PDB entry 8SZH | electron microscopy, 3.10 A resolution | chains A and B of the 5 polymer chains in the assembly

# Chain A (and B)
Molecule: Extracellular calcium-sensing receptor
From: Homo sapiens
Notes: chain B of this document is another copy of the same molecule, construct and numbering; everything in this record applies to it too
UniProt: P41180 (CASR_HUMAN); numbering as in UniProt (aligned over 19-894)
Sequence (886 residues; numbered 9 to 894; the number before each row is that of its first residue):
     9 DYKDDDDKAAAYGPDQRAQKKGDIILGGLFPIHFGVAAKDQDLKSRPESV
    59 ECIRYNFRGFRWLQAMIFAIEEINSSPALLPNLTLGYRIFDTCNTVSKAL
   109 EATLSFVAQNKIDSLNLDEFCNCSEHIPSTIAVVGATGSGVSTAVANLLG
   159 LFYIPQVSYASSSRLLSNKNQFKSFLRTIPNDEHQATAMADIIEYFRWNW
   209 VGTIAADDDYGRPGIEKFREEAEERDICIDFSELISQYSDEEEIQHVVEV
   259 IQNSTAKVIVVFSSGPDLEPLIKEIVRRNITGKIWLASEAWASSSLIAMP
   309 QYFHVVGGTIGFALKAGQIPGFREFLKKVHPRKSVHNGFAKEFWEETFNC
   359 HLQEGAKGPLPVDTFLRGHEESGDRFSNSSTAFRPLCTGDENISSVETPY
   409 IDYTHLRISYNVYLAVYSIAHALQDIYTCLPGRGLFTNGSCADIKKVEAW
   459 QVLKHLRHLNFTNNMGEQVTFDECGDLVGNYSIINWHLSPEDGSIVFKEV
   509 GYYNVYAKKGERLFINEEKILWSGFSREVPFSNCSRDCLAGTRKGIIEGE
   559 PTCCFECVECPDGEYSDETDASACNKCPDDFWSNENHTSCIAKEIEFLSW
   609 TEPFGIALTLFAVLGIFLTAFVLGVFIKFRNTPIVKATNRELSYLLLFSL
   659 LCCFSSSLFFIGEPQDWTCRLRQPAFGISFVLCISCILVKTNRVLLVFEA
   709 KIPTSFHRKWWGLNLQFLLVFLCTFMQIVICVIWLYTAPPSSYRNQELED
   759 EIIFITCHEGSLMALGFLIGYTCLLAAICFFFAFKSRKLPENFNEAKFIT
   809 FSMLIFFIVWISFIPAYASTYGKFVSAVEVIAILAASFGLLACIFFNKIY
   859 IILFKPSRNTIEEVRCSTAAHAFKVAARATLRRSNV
Not modelled in the structure: 9-19, 126-130, 363-390, 888-894 (chain B: 9-19, 127-130, 363-391, 710-721, 877-894)
Sequence notes: expression tag (9-18)
Disulfide bonds: Cys60-Cys101, Cys236-Cys561, Cys358-Cys395, Cys437-Cys449, Cys542-Cys562, Cys546-Cys565, Cys568-Cys582, Cys585-Cys598, Cys677-Cys765
Covalently attached groups: N-acetylglucosamine (NAG) linked to Asn468, Asn488, Asn541
Ion coordination: Ca2+ site 1: Ile81, Ser84, Leu87, Leu88; Ca2+ site 2: Asp234 (shared with Gly557(B) of chain B)
Ligand contacts:
  - spermine (SPM), molecule 1: Glu224, Arg227, Glu228
  - spermine (SPM), molecule 2: Asp238, Phe239, Ser240, Glu241, Val258, Asn261
  - spermine (SPM), molecule 3: Ser827, Thr828, Tyr829, Phe832
  - tryptophan (TRP): Arg66, Trp70, Thr145, Gly146, Ser147, Ala168, Ser169, Ser170, Tyr218, Glu297, Ala298, Ile416
  - YP4 (N-[(1R)-1-(naphthalen-1-yl)ethyl]-3-[3-(trifluoromethyl)phenyl]propan-1-amine): Phe668, Gln681, Phe684, Gly685, Leu776, Ile777, Thr780, Phe814, Trp818, Ile819, Ile822, Tyr825, Glu837, Ile841
UniProt features mapped onto this chain:
  - region: Phe637 to Arg648 (Intracellular loop 1 (ICL1)), Thr699 to Asn722 (Intracellular loop 2 (ICL2)), Phe790 to Lys805 (Intracellular loop 3 (ICL3)), Arg890 to Val894 (Arginine-rich retention motif)
  - binding site (phosphate): Arg66 to Trp70, Arg415 to Ser417
  - binding site (Ca(2+)): Ile81, Ser84, Leu87, Leu88, Thr100, Thr145, Ser170, Pro188, Asp190, Glu231, Asp234, Glu297, Tyr489, Gly557
  - binding site (L-tryptophan): Ser147, Ala168, Ser170, Glu297
  - binding site (spermine): Asp238, Ser240
  - site: Cys482 (Important for ability of agonist AMG 416 to activate G-protein-coupled receptor activity)
  - modified residue: Thr888 (Phosphothreonine), Ser892 (Phosphoserine)
  - glycosylation (N-linked (GlcNAc...) asparagine): Asn90, Asn130, Asn261, Asn287, Asn386, Asn400, Asn446, Asn468, Asn488, Asn541, Asn594
  - natural variant: Gly21 (G21R: In HHC1), Gln27 (Q27R: Found in a patient with primary hyperparathyroidism detected at adulthood), Lys29 (K29E: In HYPOC1), Pro39 (P39A: In HHC1), Phe42 (F42S: In HHC1), Lys47 (K47N: In HYPOC1), Ser53 (S53P: In HHC1), Pro55 (P55L: In HHC1), Arg62 (R62M: In HHC1), Arg66 (R66C: In HHC1; R66H: In HHC1), Ile81 (I81M: In HHC1), Thr100 (T100I: In NSHPT), 84 further natural variant entries in UniProt
  - mutagenesis: Lys29 (K29A/N/E/D: Increased calcium sensitivity; K29R: Does not affect calcium sensitivity), Leu51 (L51A: Decreased calcium-induced G-protein-coupled receptor activity), Arg69 (R69E: Abolishes G-protein coupled receptor signaling pathway), Trp70 (W70A: Abolished calcium-induced G-protein-coupled receptor activity), Asn102 (N102I: Abolishes G-protein coupled receptor activity), Thr145 (T145A: Abolished calcium-induced G-protein-coupled receptor activity; T145I: Reduced calcium-induced G-protein-coupled receptor activity), Ser147 (S147A: Abolished calcium-induced G-protein-coupled receptor activity), Ser170 (S170A: Abolished calcium-induced G-protein-coupled receptor activity; S170K: Reduced calcium-induced G-protein-coupled receptor activity), Asp190 (D190A: Reduced calcium-induced G-protein-coupled receptor activity; D190K: Reduced calcium-induced G-protein-coupled receptor activity), Gln193 (Q193A: Reduced calcium-induced G-protein-coupled receptor activity), Asp216 (D216A: Strongly reduced calcium-induced G-protein-coupled receptor activity), Tyr218 (Y218A: Abolished calcium-induced G-protein-coupled receptor activity; Y218S: Abolished calcium-induced G-protein-coupled receptor activity), 34 further mutagenesis entries in UniProt

# Chain A / chain B interface
Residue-residue contacts - 80 pairs, chain A then chain B:
  Tyr20(A) - Leu123(B)
  Tyr20(A) - Leu125(B)  hydrophobic
  Gln49(A) - Tyr161(B)  hydrogen bond
  Leu51(A) - Phe444(B)
  Leu51(A) - Trp458(B)
  Leu51(A) - Leu461(B)  hydrophobic
  Leu51(A) - Lys462(B)
  Leu51(A) - Arg465(B)
  Lys52(A) - Leu443(B)
  Lys52(A) - Phe444(B)
  Lys52(A) - Thr445(B)
  Ser53(A) - Thr445(B)
  Ser53(A) - Trp458(B)
  Arg54(A) - Glu456(B)  salt bridge
  Arg54(A) - Trp458(B)
  Pro55(A) - Tyr161(B)  hydrophobic
  Ser105(A) - Leu159(B)
  Leu108(A) - Asn155(B)
  Leu108(A) - Leu159(B)  hydrophobic
  Glu109(A) - Leu159(B)
  Leu112(A) - Leu123(B)
  Leu112(A) - Leu159(B)  hydrophobic
  Lys119(A) - Lys119(B)
  Leu123(A) - Tyr20(B)  hydrogen bond (backbone-backbone)
  Leu123(A) - Leu112(B)
  Leu123(A) - Ser113(B)
  Leu123(A) - Lys119(B)
  Cys131(A) - Asp126(B)
  Cys131(A) - Cys131(B)  hydrophobic
  Ser132(A) - Leu125(B)
  Asn155(A) - Val104(B)
  Asn155(A) - Leu108(B)
  Leu159(A) - Ser105(B)
  Leu159(A) - Leu108(B)  hydrophobic
  Tyr161(A) - Pro55(B)  hydrophobic
  Arg172(A) - Asp215(B)  salt bridge
  Leu173(A) - Arg220(B)
  Asp215(A) - Arg172(B)  salt bridge
  Arg220(A) - Leu173(B)
  Glu224(A) - Glu224(B)
  Leu443(A) - Lys52(B)
  Phe444(A) - Lys52(B)
  Thr445(A) - Lys52(B)
  Glu456(A) - Arg54(B)  salt bridge
  Trp458(A) - Leu51(B)
  Trp458(A) - Ser53(B)
  Trp458(A) - Arg54(B)
  Leu461(A) - Leu51(B)  hydrophobic
  Lys462(A) - Asp50(B)  hydrogen bond (side chain-backbone)
  Lys462(A) - Lys52(B)
  Arg465(A) - Gln49(B)
  Arg551(A) - Arg551(B)
  Gly553(A) - Ile554(B)
  Ile554(A) - Lys552(B)
  Ile554(A) - Ile554(B)  hydrophobic
  Glu556(A) - Lys552(B)  salt bridge
  Glu558(A) - Thr560(B)
  Pro559(A) - Thr560(B)
  Thr560(A) - Glu558(B)
  Thr560(A) - Pro559(B)
  Thr560(A) - Thr560(B)
  Ser580(A) - Ile554(B)
  Ser580(A) - Glu556(B)
  Phe809(A) - Phe809(B)  hydrophobic
  Ile816(A) - Ile816(B)  hydrophobic
  Ile816(A) - Val817(B)  hydrophobic
  Val817(A) - Ser820(B)
  Ser820(A) - Ser820(B)  hydrogen bond
  Ser820(A) - Ala824(B)
  Phe821(A) - Ala824(B)  hydrophobic
  Pro823(A) - Phe832(B)  hydrophobic
  Pro823(A) - Ala835(B)  hydrophobic
  Ala824(A) - Ser827(B)
  Ala824(A) - Thr828(B)
  Ser827(A) - Tyr829(B)
  Ser827(A) - Phe832(B)
  Thr828(A) - Ser827(B)  hydrogen bond (side chain-backbone)
  Thr828(A) - Thr828(B)
  Thr828(A) - Tyr829(B)
  Val836(A) - Ser827(B)
Interface residues without a listed pair, chain A (63 interface residues in all): Gly21, Val104, Ser113, Leu156, Phe160, Asn178, Arg227, Leu242, Tyr246, Lys552, Gly557, Lys805, Ile813, Phe832
Interface residues without a listed pair, chain B (66 interface residues in all): Glu109, Ala152, Leu156, Asn178, Lys181, Asp234, Ser240, Leu242, Tyr246, Gly553, Ser580, Phe612, Leu812, Pro823, Val836

# Summary
The interface between chain A and chain B involves 63 residues on one side and 66 on the other, with 5
hydrogen bonds and 5 salt bridges. Among the polar pairs are Arg54(A)-Glu456(B), Arg172(A)-Asp215(B) and
Glu556(A)-Lys552(B).
Both chains are Extracellular calcium-sensing receptor (Homo sapiens). Entry 8SZH (Cryo-EM structure of
cinacalcet-bound human calcium-sensing receptor CaSR-Gi complex in lipid nanodiscs) was determined by electron
microscopy together with 8SZF, 8SZG and 8SZI from the same study.
